6F7K - chains F and G of the 3 polymer chains in the assembly; structure by X-ray diffraction, 2.10 A resolution.

Chain F (and G):
Name: Tailspike
Source organism: Salmonella phage Det7
Notes: chain G of this document is another copy of the same molecule, construct and numbering; everything in this record applies to it too
UniProt: A0A0C5PVE3 (A0A0C5PVE3_9CAUD); numbering as in UniProt (aligned over 253-798)
Sequence (547 residues; numbered 252 to 798; the number before each row is that of its first residue):
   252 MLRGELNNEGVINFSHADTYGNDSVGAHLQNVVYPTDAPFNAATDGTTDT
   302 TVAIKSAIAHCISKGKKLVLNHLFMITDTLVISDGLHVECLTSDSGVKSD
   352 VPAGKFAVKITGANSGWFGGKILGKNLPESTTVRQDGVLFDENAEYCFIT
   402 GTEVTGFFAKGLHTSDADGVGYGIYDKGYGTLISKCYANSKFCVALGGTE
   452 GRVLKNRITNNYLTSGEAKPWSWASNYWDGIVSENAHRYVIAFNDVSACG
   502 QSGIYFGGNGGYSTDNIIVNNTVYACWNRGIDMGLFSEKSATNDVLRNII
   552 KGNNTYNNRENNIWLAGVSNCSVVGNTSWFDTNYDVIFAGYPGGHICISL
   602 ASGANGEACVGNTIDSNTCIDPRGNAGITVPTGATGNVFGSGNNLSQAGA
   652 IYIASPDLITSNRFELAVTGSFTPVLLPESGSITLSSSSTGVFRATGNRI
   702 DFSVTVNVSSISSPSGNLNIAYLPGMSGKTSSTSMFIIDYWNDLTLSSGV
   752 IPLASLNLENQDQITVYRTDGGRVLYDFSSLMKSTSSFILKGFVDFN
Sequence notes: initiating methionine (252)
From the paper describing this entry:
  - binding site for alpha-D-galactopyranose: N529, R530, D533, L536, N562, W565, L601, T630
  - binding site for alpha-L-rhamnopyranose: E561, G625, A627, A651
  - binding site for beta-D-mannopyranose: Y653

Interface between chain F and chain G:
Residue-residue contacts (123; chain F residue first):
  M252(F) with R254(G)
  L253(F) with L253(G), hydrophobic; R254(G)
  E256(F) with R254(G), salt bridge
  L257(F) with L257(G), hydrophobic; I263(G), hydrophobic
  E260(F) with I263(G)
  V262(F) with V262(G)
  N273(F) with T287(G); D288(G); T295(G)
  D274(F) with F265(G)
  V276(F) with G261(G); V262(G); F265(G), hydrophobic; L280(G), hydrophobic
  H279(F) with L280(G); V283(G); Y285(G); D288(G), salt bridge
  L280(F) with L280(G), hydrophobic
  N282(F) with Y285(G); N322(G), hydrogen bond; L342(G)
  V283(F) with Y285(G)
  G316(F) with L342(G); T343(G)
  K317(F) with T343(G)
  K318(F) with L342(G)
  G336(F) with S344(G), hydrogen bond (backbone-side chain)
  Y397(F) with R458(G), hydrogen bond
  Y430(F) with R458(G); D496(G), hydrogen bond; Y525(G), hydrogen bond
  L433(F) with K436(G)
  E451(F) with D496(G); T523(G), hydrogen bond; Y525(G), hydrogen bond
  R453(F) with F494(G), hydrogen bond (side chain-backbone); N495(G), hydrogen bond (side chain-backbone); D496(G); T523(G)
  L455(F) with K456(G)
  R489(F) with Y525(G), hydrogen bond; Y557(G), hydrogen bond
  V491(F) with F494(G), hydrophobic; N521(G)
  A493(F) with F494(G), hydrophobic
  D516(F) with N555(G), hydrogen bond; W580(G), hydrogen bond
  I518(F) with N522(G); G553(G)
  V520(F) with N521(G)
  R548(F) with N555(G); W580(G); I621(G)
  I550(F) with G553(G); N554(G); T578(G)
  K552(F) with K552(G); G576(G)
  N571(F) with I621(G); Q648(G)
  G612(F) with N645(G), hydrogen bond (backbone-side chain)
  N613(F) with N645(G), hydrogen bond (backbone-side chain)
  T614(F) with T619(G), hydrogen bond; G643(G); N645(G), hydrogen bond
  D616(F) with D616(G); S617(G), hydrogen bond; G643(G)
  G637(F) with N645(G), hydrogen bond (backbone-side chain); S647(G), hydrogen bond (backbone-side chain)
  V639(F) with S642(G); G643(G); N645(G)
  R664(F) with S642(G), hydrogen bond (side chain-backbone); N644(G), hydrogen bond (side chain-backbone); L667(G)
  E666(F) with S642(G)
  N699(F) with R695(G)
  R700(F) with R700(G)
  S733(F) with V693(G); R695(G), hydrogen bond
  T734(F) with V693(G); F703(G); S704(G)
  S735(F) with K792(G)
  M736(F) with M736(G); I738(G), hydrophobic; G793(G)
  F737(F) with I738(G)
  I738(F) with I738(G), hydrophobic
  G750(F) with G750(G)
  I752(F) with I752(G), hydrophobic
  L754(F) with D740(G); W742(G), hydrophobic
  A755(F) with D740(G)
  S756(F) with D740(G); K792(G)
  Y768(F) with D740(G), hydrogen bond (side chain-backbone); Y741(G)
  T770(F) with W742(G)
  G772(F) with W742(G), hydrogen bond (backbone-side chain); L747(G); S748(G); V751(G)
  G773(F) with W742(G); N743(G); D744(G), hydrogen bond (backbone-backbone); L745(G), hydrogen bond (backbone-backbone); L747(G)
  R774(F) with W742(G), hydrogen bond (backbone-side chain); N743(G)
  V775(F) with Y741(G), hydrophobic; W742(G)
  Y777(F) with Y741(G)
  F794(F) with R700(G); D702(G)
  D796(F) with R695(G); D702(G)
  F797(F) with R695(G), hydrogen bond (backbone-side chain)
  N798(F) with R695(G), hydrogen bond
Also at the interface, not in a pair above, chain F (75 interface residues in all): H338, N365, K436, F494, S573, V575, V611, S617, N638, S642
Also at the interface, not in a pair above, chain G (79 interface residues in all): H267, A289, N292, A293, E404, Y438, V575, T670, F737, I739, S749, F794

In short:
Chain F and chain G form an interface of 75 and 79 residues respectively; the contacts include 30 hydrogen
bonds and 2 salt bridges. Polar contacts include E256(F)-R254(G), H279(F)-D288(G) and N282(F)-N322(G). From
the paper: a binding site for alpha-D-galactopyranose at N529(F), R530(F) and D533(F) among others; a binding
site for alpha-L-rhamnopyranose at E561(F), G625(F) and A627(F) among others.
Chain F and chain G are both Tailspike (Salmonella phage Det7); the structure, Crystal structure of Dettilon
tailspike protein (gp208), was determined by X-ray diffraction (same publication as 6F7D).
